PDB entry 7VY0 | electron microscopy, 2.70 A resolution | chains A and D of the 4 polymer chains in the assembly

# Chain A
Molecule: Capsid protein VP1
From: Coxsackievirus B3
Chain sequence (284 residues; row label = number of the first residue in the row):
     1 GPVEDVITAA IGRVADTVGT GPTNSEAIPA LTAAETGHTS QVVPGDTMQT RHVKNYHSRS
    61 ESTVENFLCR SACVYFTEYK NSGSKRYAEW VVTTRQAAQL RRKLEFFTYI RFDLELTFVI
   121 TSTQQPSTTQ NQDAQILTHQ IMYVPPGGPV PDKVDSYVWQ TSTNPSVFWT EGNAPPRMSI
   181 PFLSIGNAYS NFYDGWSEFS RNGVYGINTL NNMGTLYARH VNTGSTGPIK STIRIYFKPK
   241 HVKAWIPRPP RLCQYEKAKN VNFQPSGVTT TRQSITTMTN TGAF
Not modelled in the structure: 1-12, 281-284

# Chain D
Molecule: Capsid protein VP4
From: Coxsackievirus B3
Chain sequence (69 residues; row label = number of the first residue in the row):
     1 MGAQVSTQKT GAHETGLNAS GNSIIHYTNI NYYKDAASNS ATRQDFAQDP GKFTEPVKDI
    61 MIKSLPALN
Not modelled in the structure: 1, 14-24

# Chain A / chain D interface
Residue-residue contacts - 33 pairs, chain A then chain D:
  Ala-27(A) / Ser-64(D)
  Pro-29(A) / Lys-63(D)
  Pro-29(A) / Ser-64(D)
  Ala-33(A) / Ala-67(D)  hydrophobic
  Ala-33(A) / Leu-68(D)  hydrophobic
  Glu-35(A) / Leu-68(D)
  Thr-36(A) / Val-57(D)
  Thr-36(A) / Met-61(D)
  Gly-37(A) / Pro-56(D)
  His-38(A) / Glu-55(D)
  His-38(A) / Met-61(D)
  Thr-39(A) / Thr-54(D)
  Thr-39(A) / Glu-55(D)
  Gln-41(A) / Thr-54(D)  hydrogen bond
  Gln-41(A) / Lys-63(D)
  Val-43(A) / Lys-63(D)
  Asp-46(A) / Lys-63(D)  salt bridge
  Ser-58(A) / Lys-9(D)  hydrogen bond
  Arg-59(A) / Gln-48(D)  hydrogen bond
  Ser-60(A) / Phe-46(D)
  Glu-65(A) / Ala-41(D)
  Glu-65(A) / Thr-42(D)  hydrogen bond (side chain-backbone)
  Asn-66(A) / Arg-43(D)
  Cys-69(A) / Ala-41(D)  hydrophobic
  Cys-69(A) / Arg-43(D)
  Ser-179(A) / Ala-37(D)  hydrogen bond (side chain-backbone)
  Lys-240(A) / Ala-37(D)  hydrogen bond (side chain-backbone)
  Lys-240(A) / Ser-38(D)
  Lys-240(A) / Asn-39(D)  hydrogen bond (side chain-backbone)
  His-241(A) / Asn-39(D)
  His-241(A) / Ser-40(D)  hydrogen bond (side chain-backbone)
  His-241(A) / Thr-42(D)
  Pro-247(A) / Phe-53(D)  hydrophobic
Interface residues without a listed pair, chain A (29 interface residues in all): Arg-13, Ile-28, Thr-32, Tyr-56, Thr-63, Asp-113, Pro-181, Lys-238
Interface residues without a listed pair, chain D (22 interface residues in all): Ala-12, His-13

# In short
29 residues of chain A and 22 residues of chain D are in contact; the contacts include 8 hydrogen bonds and 1
salt bridge. Polar contacts include Asp-46(A)/Lys-63(D), Gln-41(A)/Thr-54(D) and Ser-58(A)/Lys-9(D).
Chain A is Capsid protein VP1 and chain D is Capsid protein VP4, both from Coxsackievirus B3; the structure,
Coxsackievirus B3 full particle at pH7.4 (VP3-234N), was determined by electron microscopy, deposited together
with 7VXH, 7VXZ, 7VY5, 7VY6, 7VYK, 7VYL and 3 further entries.
